PDB entry 4QWS | X-ray diffraction, 3.00 A resolution | chains N and a of the 28 polymer chains in the assembly

# Chain N
Name: Proteasome subunit beta type-1
Source organism: Saccharomyces cerevisiae
Notes: EC 3.4.25.1
UniProt: P38624 (PSB1_YEAST); residues 1-196 here correspond to UniProt positions 20-215 (UniProt number = residue number + 19)
Chain sequence (196 residues; each row starts with the number of its first residue):
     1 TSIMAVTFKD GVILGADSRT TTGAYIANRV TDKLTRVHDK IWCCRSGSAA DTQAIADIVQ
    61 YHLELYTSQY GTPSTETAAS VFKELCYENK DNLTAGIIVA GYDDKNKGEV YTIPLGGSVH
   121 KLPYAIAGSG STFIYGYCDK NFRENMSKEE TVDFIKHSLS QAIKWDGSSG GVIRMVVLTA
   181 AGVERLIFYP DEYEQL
Glycans and other covalent adducts: CARFILZOMIB, bound form (3BV) linked to Thr1
Ion coordination: Mg2+: Ile163, Asp166, Ser169
Small-molecule neighbours: CARFILZOMIB, bound form (3BV; N-{(2S)-2-[(morpholin-4-ylacetyl)amino]-4-phenylbutanoyl}-L-leucyl-N-[(2R,3S,4S)-1,3-dihydroxy-2,6-dimethylheptan-4-yl]-L-phenylalaninamide): Arg19, Thr20, Thr21, Thr22, Ala27, Lys33, Arg45, Ser46, Gly47, Ser48, Ala49, Thr52, Thr94, Ser129, Ser168
Swiss-Prot annotation at these positions:
  - active site: Thr1 (Nucleophile)

# Chain a
Name: Proteasome subunit beta type-7
Source organism: Saccharomyces cerevisiae
Notes: EC 3.4.25.1
UniProt: P30657 (PSB7_YEAST); residues -12 to 233 here correspond to UniProt positions 21-266 (UniProt number = residue number + 33)
Chain sequence (246 residues; numbered -12 to 233; the number before each row is that of its first residue; numbers below 1 keep their minus sign (Thr-12 is residue -12)):
   -12 TQIANAGASP MVNTQQPIVT GTSVISMKYD NGVIIAADNL GSYGSLLRFN GVERLIPVGD
    48 NTVVGISGDI SDMQHIERLL KDLVTENAYD NPLADAEEAL EPSYIFEYLA TVMYQRRSKM
   108 NPLWNAIIVA GVQSNGDQFL RYVNLLGVTY SSPTLATGFG AHMANPLLRK VVDRESDIPK
   168 TTVQVAEEAI VNAMRVLYYR DARSSRNFSL AIIDKNTGLT FKKNLQVENM KWDFAKDIKG
   228 YGTQKI
Not modelled in the structure: -12 to 0

# Interface between chain N and chain a
Pairs across the interface - 61 pairs, chain N then chain a:
  Arg19(N) - Ala189(a)
  Ala24(N) - Phe146(a)  hydrophobic
  Ala24(N) - Arg187(a)
  Ala24(N) - Asp188(a)
  Ala24(N) - Ala189(a)  hydrogen bond (backbone-backbone)
  Ala24(N) - Arg190(a)
  Tyr25(N) - Phe146(a)
  Tyr25(N) - Arg187(a)
  Ile26(N) - Tyr186(a)
  Ile26(N) - Arg187(a)  hydrogen bond (backbone-side chain)
  Ile26(N) - Asp188(a)
  Ile26(N) - Ala189(a)
  Ala27(N) - Arg187(a)  hydrogen bond (backbone-side chain)
  Asn28(N) - Arg187(a)
  Arg29(N) - Tyr186(a)
  Arg29(N) - Arg187(a)
  Arg29(N) - Lys218(a)  hydrogen bond (side chain-backbone)
  Arg29(N) - Trp219(a)
  Arg29(N) - Phe221(a)
  Val30(N) - Phe221(a)  hydrophobic
  Val30(N) - Ala222(a)  hydrophobic
  Val30(N) - Ile225(a)  hydrophobic
  Asp32(N) - Lys226(a)
  Asp32(N) - Gly227(a)  hydrogen bond (side chain-backbone)
  Asp32(N) - Gln231(a)
  Leu34(N) - Gln231(a)
  Thr35(N) - Tyr228(a)
  Thr35(N) - Gln231(a)
  Arg36(N) - Gln231(a)  hydrogen bond (backbone-side chain)
  Trp42(N) - Gln231(a)
  Trp42(N) - Ile233(a)
  Arg45(N) - Tyr228(a)
  Gln53(N) - Tyr228(a)  hydrogen bond (backbone-side chain)
  Ala56(N) - Tyr228(a)
  Asp57(N) - Tyr228(a)  hydrogen bond
  Phe133(N) - Leu33(a)  hydrophobic
  Lys164(N) - Leu34(a)
  Trp165(N) - Ser32(a)
  Trp165(N) - Leu33(a)
  Trp165(N) - Leu34(a)  hydrogen bond (backbone-backbone)
  Trp165(N) - Arg35(a)
  Asp166(N) - Ser32(a)
  Gly167(N) - Ser32(a)  hydrogen bond (backbone-backbone)
  Gly167(N) - Leu34(a)
  Gly167(N) - Ala189(a)
  Gly167(N) - Arg190(a)
  Gly171(N) - Trp219(a)
  Val172(N) - Trp219(a)  hydrophobic
  Arg174(N) - Ala222(a)  hydrogen bond (side chain-backbone)
  Arg174(N) - Ile225(a)
  Arg185(N) - Gln231(a)
  Arg185(N) - Ile233(a)  hydrogen bond (side chain-backbone)
  Ile187(N) - Ala222(a)  hydrophobic
  Ile187(N) - Lys223(a)
  Tyr189(N) - Trp219(a)
  Tyr189(N) - Asp220(a)
  Tyr189(N) - Lys223(a)
  Pro190(N) - Trp219(a)
  Asp191(N) - Arg193(a)  salt bridge
  Glu194(N) - Tyr185(a)  hydrogen bond
  Glu194(N) - Arg193(a)  salt bridge
Also at the interface, not in a pair above, chain N (34 interface residues in all): Thr21, Ile163, Ser168
Also at the interface, not in a pair above, chain a (27 interface residues in all): Asn37, Met150, Met217

# Overview
34 residues of chain N and 27 residues of chain a are in contact; the contacts include 13 hydrogen bonds and 2
salt bridges. Among the polar pairs are Asp191(N)-Arg193(a), Glu194(N)-Arg193(a) and Ile26(N)-Arg187(a).
CARFILZOMIB, bound form is covalently linked to Thr1(N).
Here chain N is Proteasome subunit beta type-1 and chain a is Proteasome subunit beta type-7, both from
Saccharomyces cerevisiae. Entry 4QWS (yCP beta5-C63F mutant in complex with carfilzomib) was determined by
X-ray diffraction, deposited together with 4QUX, 4QUY, 4QV0, 4QV1, 4QV3, 4QV4 and 42 further entries.
